Entry 4TRO (X-ray diffraction, 1.40 A resolution); this record covers chain A.

[Chain A]
Molecule: Enoyl-[acyl-carrier-protein] reductase [NADH]
Organism: Mycobacterium tuberculosis
Notes: EC 1.3.1.9
UniProtKB: M9TGV3 (M9TGV3_MYCTX); residues 1-269 here = UniProt positions 1-269
Chain sequence (269 residues; row label = number of the first residue in the row):
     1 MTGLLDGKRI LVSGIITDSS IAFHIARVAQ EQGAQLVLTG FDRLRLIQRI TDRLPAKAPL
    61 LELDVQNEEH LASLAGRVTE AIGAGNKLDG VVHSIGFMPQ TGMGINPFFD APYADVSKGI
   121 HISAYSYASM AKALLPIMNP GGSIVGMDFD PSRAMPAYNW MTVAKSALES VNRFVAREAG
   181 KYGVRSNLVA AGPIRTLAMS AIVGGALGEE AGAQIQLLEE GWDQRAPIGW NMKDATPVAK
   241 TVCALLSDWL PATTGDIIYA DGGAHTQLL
Not modelled in the structure: 1
Metal / ion sites: Na+ site 1: Gly141, Asp248; Na+ site 2: Asp223, Gln224, Ala226
Small-molecule neighbours:
  - NAD (nicotinamide-adenine-dinucleotide): Gly14, Ile15, Ile16, Ser20, Ile21, Ala22, Phe41, Leu63, Asp64, Val65, Gln66, Ser94, Ile95, Gly96, Phe97, Ile122, Met147, Asp148, Phe149, Met161, Lys165, Ala191, Gly192, Pro193, Ile194, Thr196, Met199
  - NAD / ZID: Gly14, Ile15, Ile16, Ser20, Ile21, Ala22, Phe41, Leu63, Asp64, Val65, Gln66, Ser94, Ile95, Gly96, Phe97, Ile122, Met147, Asp148, Phe149, Met155, Tyr158, Met161, Lys165, Ala191, Gly192, Pro193, Ile194, Thr196, Met199, Leu218, Trp222
  - ZID (isonicotinic-acetyl-nicotinamide-adenine dinucleotide): Gly14, Ile15, Ile16, Ser20, Ile21, Ala22, Phe41, Leu63, Asp64, Val65, Gln66, Ser94, Ile95, Gly96, Phe97, Ile122, Met147, Asp148, Phe149, Met155, Tyr158, Met161, Lys165, Ala191, Gly192, Pro193, Ile194, Thr196, Met199, Leu218, Trp222
What the authors report for this chain:
  - conformationally variable residues (side-chain flip): Phe149, Met155
  - binding site for ZID: Phe149

[Summary]
Chain A binds NAD, compound ZID and NAD / ZID. Gly141 and Asp248 form the Na+ site 1. The Na+ site 2 is built
by Asp223, Gln224 and Ala226. The paper reports a binding site for ZID at Phe149; conformational variability
at Phe149 and Met155.
Chain A is Enoyl-[acyl-carrier-protein] reductase [NADH] (Mycobacterium tuberculosis); the structure,
Structure of the enoyl-ACP reductase of Mycobacterium tuberculosis InhA, inhibited with the active metabolite
of isoniazid, was determined by X-ray diffraction (same publication as 4TRM and 4TRN).
